Entry 5Z2R (X-ray diffraction, 2.30 A resolution); this record covers chains A and B of the 4 polymer chains in the assembly.

# Chain A (and B)
Molecule: 2-succinyl-5-enolpyruvyl-6-hydroxy-3-cyclohexene-1-carboxylate synthase
Source organism: Escherichia coli (strain K12)
Notes: EC 2.2.1.9; chain B of this document is another copy of the same molecule, construct and numbering; everything in this record applies to it too
UniProtKB: P17109 (MEND_ECOLI); residues 1-556 here = UniProt positions 1-556
Sequence (556 residues; row label = number of the first residue in the row):
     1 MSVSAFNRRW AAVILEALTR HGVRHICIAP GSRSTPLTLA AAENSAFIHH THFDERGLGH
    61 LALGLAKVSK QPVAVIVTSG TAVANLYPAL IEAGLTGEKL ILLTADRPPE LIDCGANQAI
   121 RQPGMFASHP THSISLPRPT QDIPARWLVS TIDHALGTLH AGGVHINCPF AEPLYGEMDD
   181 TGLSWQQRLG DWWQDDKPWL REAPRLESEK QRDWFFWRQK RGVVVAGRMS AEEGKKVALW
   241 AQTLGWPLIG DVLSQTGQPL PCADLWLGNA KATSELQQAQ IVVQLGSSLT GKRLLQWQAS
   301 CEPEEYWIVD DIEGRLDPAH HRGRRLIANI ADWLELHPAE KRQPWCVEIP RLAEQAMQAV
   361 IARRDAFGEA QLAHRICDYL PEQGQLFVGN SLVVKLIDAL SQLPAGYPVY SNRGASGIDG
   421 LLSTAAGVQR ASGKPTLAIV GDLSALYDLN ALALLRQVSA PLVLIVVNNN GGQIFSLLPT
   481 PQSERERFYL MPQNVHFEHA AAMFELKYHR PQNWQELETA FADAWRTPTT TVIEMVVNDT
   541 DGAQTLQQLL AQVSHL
Construct notes: engineered mutation Lys-395 (Arg in P17109)
Ion coordination: Mg2+: Asp-442, Asn-469, Gly-471 (together with TD6)
Small-molecule neighbours:
  - TD6 ((4S)-4-{3-[(4-amino-2-methylpyrimidin-5-yl)methyl]-5-(2-{[(S)-hydroxy(phosphonooxy)phosphoryl]oxy}ethyl)-4-methyl-1,3lambda~5~-thiazol-2-yl}-4-hydroxybutanoic acid), molecule 1: Pro-30, Glu-55, Thr-78, Thr-81, Ala-82, Asn-85, Asn-117, Gln-118
  - TD6, molecule 2: Asn-390, Ser-391, Leu-392, Arg-413, Ser-416, Gly-417, Ile-418, Asp-419, Gly-441, Asp-442, Leu-443, Ser-444, Tyr-447, Asn-469, Gly-471, Gly-472, Gln-473, Ile-474, Phe-475
Curated features (UniProtKB/Swiss-Prot):
  - mutagenesis: Glu-55 (E55Q: Loss of activity)

# Chain A / chain B interface
Pairs across the interface - 145 pairs, chain A then chain B:
  Ile-28(A) / Phe-488(B)  hydrophobic
  Ile-28(A) / Met-491(B)
  Ala-29(A) / Met-491(B)
  Pro-30(A) / Phe-475(B)  hydrophobic
  Pro-30(A) / Tyr-489(B)
  Pro-30(A) / Met-491(B)
  Gly-31(A) / Phe-475(B)
  Gly-31(A) / Tyr-489(B)
  Ser-32(A) / Phe-475(B)
  Thr-35(A) / Tyr-489(B)  hydrogen bond
  Thr-38(A) / Phe-488(B)
  Leu-39(A) / Glu-484(B)
  Leu-39(A) / Tyr-489(B)
  Ala-42(A) / Glu-484(B)
  Ala-42(A) / Phe-488(B)  hydrophobic
  His-49(A) / Arg-487(B)  hydrogen bond (backbone-side chain)
  His-49(A) / Phe-488(B)
  Thr-51(A) / Arg-487(B)
  Thr-51(A) / Met-491(B)
  His-52(A) / Met-491(B)
  Phe-53(A) / Leu-446(B)  hydrophobic
  Phe-53(A) / Tyr-447(B)
  Phe-53(A) / Gln-493(B)
  Asp-54(A) / Arg-56(B)  salt bridge
  Asp-54(A) / Tyr-447(B)
  Glu-55(A) / Tyr-447(B)  hydrogen bond
  Arg-56(A) / Asp-54(B)  salt bridge
  Arg-56(A) / Arg-56(B)
  Arg-56(A) / Asn-85(B)  hydrogen bond
  Thr-81(A) / Pro-88(B)
  Thr-81(A) / Gly-417(B)
  Thr-81(A) / Asp-419(B)  hydrogen bond
  Ala-84(A) / Tyr-87(B)  hydrophobic
  Ala-84(A) / Ile-91(B)  hydrophobic
  Asn-85(A) / Arg-56(B)  hydrogen bond
  Asn-85(A) / Pro-88(B)
  Asn-85(A) / Asp-419(B)  hydrogen bond
  Asn-85(A) / Tyr-447(B)
  Tyr-87(A) / Ala-84(B)  hydrophobic
  Tyr-87(A) / Tyr-87(B)  hydrophobic
  Tyr-87(A) / Met-125(B)  hydrogen bond (side chain-backbone)
  Pro-88(A) / Thr-81(B)
  Pro-88(A) / Asn-85(B)
  Ile-91(A) / Ala-84(B)  hydrophobic
  Ile-91(A) / Ile-120(B)  hydrophobic
  Ile-91(A) / Met-125(B)  hydrophobic
  Leu-95(A) / Ile-120(B)  hydrophobic
  Glu-110(A) / His-320(B)  hydrogen bond (backbone-side chain)
  Leu-111(A) / Pro-318(B)
  Ile-112(A) / Arg-315(B)
  Asp-113(A) / Arg-315(B)
  Cys-114(A) / Arg-315(B)
  Cys-114(A) / Leu-316(B)
  Cys-114(A) / Asp-317(B)  hydrogen bond (backbone-backbone)
  Cys-114(A) / Pro-318(B)
  Cys-114(A) / His-320(B)
  Gly-115(A) / Arg-315(B)  hydrogen bond (backbone-backbone)
  Asn-117(A) / Arg-413(B)
  Asn-117(A) / Ser-416(B)  hydrogen bond
  Gln-118(A) / Gly-414(B)
  Gln-118(A) / Ala-415(B)
  Ile-120(A) / Ile-91(B)  hydrophobic
  Arg-121(A) / Ser-128(B)  hydrogen bond
  Arg-121(A) / His-129(B)  hydrogen bond (backbone-side chain)
  Gly-124(A) / Ala-127(B)
  Met-125(A) / Tyr-87(B)  hydrogen bond (backbone-side chain)
  Met-125(A) / Ile-91(B)  hydrophobic
  Met-125(A) / Met-125(B)
  Met-125(A) / Ala-127(B)  hydrophobic
  Ala-127(A) / Gly-124(B)
  Ala-127(A) / Met-125(B)  hydrophobic
  Ser-128(A) / Arg-121(B)  hydrogen bond
  His-129(A) / Arg-121(B)  hydrogen bond (side chain-backbone)
  Tyr-175(A) / Leu-478(B)
  Tyr-175(A) / Pro-479(B)  hydrophobic
  Arg-315(A) / Asp-113(B)
  Arg-315(A) / Cys-114(B)
  Arg-315(A) / Gly-115(B)  hydrogen bond (backbone-backbone)
  Leu-316(A) / Cys-114(B)
  Asp-317(A) / Cys-114(B)  hydrogen bond (backbone-backbone)
  Pro-318(A) / Leu-111(B)
  Pro-318(A) / Cys-114(B)
  His-320(A) / Glu-110(B)  hydrogen bond (side chain-backbone)
  Arg-413(A) / Asn-117(B)
  Gly-414(A) / Asn-117(B)
  Gly-414(A) / Gln-118(B)  hydrogen bond (backbone-backbone)
  Ala-415(A) / Thr-81(B)
  Ala-415(A) / Gln-118(B)
  Ser-416(A) / Asn-117(B)  hydrogen bond
  Gly-417(A) / Thr-81(B)
  Asp-419(A) / Thr-81(B)  hydrogen bond
  Asp-419(A) / Asn-85(B)  hydrogen bond
  Leu-446(A) / Phe-53(B)  hydrophobic
  Leu-446(A) / Asn-450(B)  hydrogen bond (backbone-side chain)
  Tyr-447(A) / Phe-53(B)
  Tyr-447(A) / Asp-54(B)
  Tyr-447(A) / Glu-55(B)  hydrogen bond
  Tyr-447(A) / Asn-85(B)
  Tyr-447(A) / Asn-450(B)  hydrogen bond (backbone-side chain)
  Leu-449(A) / Leu-449(B)  hydrophobic
  Leu-449(A) / Met-503(B)  hydrophobic
  Asn-450(A) / Leu-446(B)  hydrogen bond (side chain-backbone)
  Asn-450(A) / Tyr-447(B)  hydrogen bond (side chain-backbone)
  Arg-456(A) / Gln-493(B)  hydrogen bond (side chain-backbone)
  Arg-456(A) / Asn-494(B)
  Arg-456(A) / Val-495(B)
  Phe-475(A) / Gly-31(B)
  Phe-475(A) / Ser-32(B)
  Leu-478(A) / Ser-32(B)
  Leu-478(A) / Tyr-175(B)
  Pro-479(A) / Tyr-175(B)
  Pro-481(A) / Leu-39(B)  hydrophobic
  Glu-484(A) / Ala-42(B)
  Arg-487(A) / His-49(B)  hydrogen bond (side chain-backbone)
  Arg-487(A) / Thr-51(B)
  Phe-488(A) / Thr-38(B)
  Phe-488(A) / Ala-42(B)  hydrophobic
  Phe-488(A) / His-49(B)
  Tyr-489(A) / Pro-30(B)
  Tyr-489(A) / Gly-31(B)
  Tyr-489(A) / Thr-35(B)  hydrogen bond
  Tyr-489(A) / Leu-39(B)
  Tyr-489(A) / Tyr-175(B)
  Met-491(A) / Ile-28(B)
  Met-491(A) / Ala-29(B)
  Met-491(A) / Pro-30(B)
  Met-491(A) / Thr-51(B)
  Met-491(A) / His-52(B)
  Gln-493(A) / Phe-53(B)
  Gln-493(A) / Ala-453(B)
  Gln-493(A) / Arg-456(B)  hydrogen bond (backbone-side chain)
  Asn-494(A) / Arg-456(B)
  Val-495(A) / Arg-456(B)
  His-496(A) / Met-503(B)
  His-499(A) / His-499(B)  hydrogen bond
  His-499(A) / Ala-502(B)
  His-499(A) / Met-503(B)
  Ala-500(A) / Met-503(B)  hydrophobic
  Ala-502(A) / His-499(B)
  Met-503(A) / Leu-446(B)  hydrophobic
  Met-503(A) / Val-495(B)
  Met-503(A) / His-496(B)
  Met-503(A) / Phe-497(B)  hydrophobic
  Met-503(A) / His-499(B)
  Phe-504(A) / Leu-446(B)  hydrophobic
Interface residues without a listed pair, chain A (78 interface residues in all): Ala-116, Ala-119, Leu-443, Ala-453, Thr-480
Interface residues without a listed pair, chain B (79 interface residues in all): Leu-95, Ile-112, Ala-116, Ala-119, Leu-443, Thr-480, Pro-481, Ala-500, Phe-504

# Overview
Chain A and chain B form an interface of 78 and 79 residues respectively, with 34 hydrogen bonds and 2 salt
bridges. Polar contacts include Asp-54(A)/Arg-56(B), Thr-35(A)/Tyr-489(B) and His-49(A)/Arg-487(B). Chain A
binds compound TD6. Curated annotation (UniProt) lists one mutagenesis site on chain A.
Chain A and chain B are both 2-succinyl-5-enolpyruvyl-6-hydroxy-3-cyclohexene-1-carboxylate synthase
(Escherichia coli (strain K12)); the structure, ThDP-Mn2+ complex of R395K variant of EcMenD soaked with
2-ketoglutarate for 5 min, was determined by X-ray diffraction (same publication as 5Z2P, 5Z2U and 5EJM).
